6F8L - chains D and E of the 18 polymer chains in the assembly; structure by electron microscopy, 8.00 A resolution (low resolution: residue-level contacts below are approximate; hydrogen-bond / salt-bridge calls are withheld).

Chain D (and E):
Protein: Type IV pilus assembly protein PilF
Source organism: Thermus thermophilus (strain HB8 / ATCC 27634 / DSM 579)
Notes: chain E of this document is another copy of the same molecule, construct and numbering; everything in this record applies to it too
UniProt: Q5SLC9 (Q5SLC9_THET8); residues 1-889 here = UniProt positions 1-889
Amino-acid sequence (913 residues; numbered 1 to 913; the number before each row is that of its first residue):
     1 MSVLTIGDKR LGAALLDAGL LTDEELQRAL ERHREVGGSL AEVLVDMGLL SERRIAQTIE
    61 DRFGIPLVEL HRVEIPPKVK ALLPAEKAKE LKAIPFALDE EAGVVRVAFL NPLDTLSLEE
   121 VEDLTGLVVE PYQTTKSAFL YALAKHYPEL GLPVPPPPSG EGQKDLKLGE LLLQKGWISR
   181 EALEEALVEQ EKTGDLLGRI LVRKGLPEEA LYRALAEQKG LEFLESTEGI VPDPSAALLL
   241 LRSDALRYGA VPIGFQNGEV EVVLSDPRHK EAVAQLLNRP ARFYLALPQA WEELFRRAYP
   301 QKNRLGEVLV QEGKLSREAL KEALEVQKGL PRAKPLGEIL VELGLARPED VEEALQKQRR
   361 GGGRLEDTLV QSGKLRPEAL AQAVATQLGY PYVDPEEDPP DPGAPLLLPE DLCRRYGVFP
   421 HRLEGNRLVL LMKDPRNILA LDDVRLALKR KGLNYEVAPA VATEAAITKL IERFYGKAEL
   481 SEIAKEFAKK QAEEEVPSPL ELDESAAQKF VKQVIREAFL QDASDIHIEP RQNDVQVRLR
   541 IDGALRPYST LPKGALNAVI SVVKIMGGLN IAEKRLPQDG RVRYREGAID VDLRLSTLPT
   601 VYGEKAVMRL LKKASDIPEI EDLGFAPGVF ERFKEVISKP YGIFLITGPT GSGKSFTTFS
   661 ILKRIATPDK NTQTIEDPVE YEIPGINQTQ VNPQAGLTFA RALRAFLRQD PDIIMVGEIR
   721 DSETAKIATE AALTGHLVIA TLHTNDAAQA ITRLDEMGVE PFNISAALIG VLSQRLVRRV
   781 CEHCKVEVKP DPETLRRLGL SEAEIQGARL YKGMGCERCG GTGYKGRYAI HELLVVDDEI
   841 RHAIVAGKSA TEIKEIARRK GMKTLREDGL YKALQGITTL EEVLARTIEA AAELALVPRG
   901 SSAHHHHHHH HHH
Not modelled in the structure: 1-504, 889-913
Sequence notes: expression tag (890-913)
Swiss-Prot annotation at these positions:
  - binding site (ATP): Gly651 to Phe656
  - binding site (Zn(2+)): Cys781, Cys784, Cys816, Cys819

Interface between chain D and chain E:
Residue-residue contacts (58):
  Tyr641(D) - Thr650(E)
  Thr667(D) - Arg538(E)
  Pro668(D) - Arg538(E)
  Pro668(D) - Leu545(E)
  Asp669(D) - Leu545(E)
  Lys670(D) - Arg538(E)
  Lys670(D) - Leu545(E)
  Asn671(D) - His527(E)
  Asn671(D) - Arg538(E)
  Asn671(D) - Leu545(E)
  Asn671(D) - Lys605(E)
  Asn671(D) - Val607(E)
  Thr672(D) - Lys605(E)
  Gln673(D) - Leu598(E)
  Gln673(D) - Thr600(E)
  Gln673(D) - Lys605(E)
  Glu682(D) - Tyr602(E)
  Ile686(D) - Tyr602(E)
  Asn687(D) - Pro530(E)
  Asn687(D) - Thr600(E)
  Asn687(D) - Lys605(E)
  Gln688(D) - Thr600(E)
  Gln688(D) - Val601(E)
  Gln688(D) - Tyr602(E)
  Thr689(D) - Leu598(E)
  Thr689(D) - Pro599(E)
  Thr689(D) - Thr600(E)
  Gln690(D) - Arg575(E)
  Asn692(D) - Arg575(E)
  Ala695(D) - Arg575(E)
  Ala695(D) - Leu576(E)
  Gly696(D) - Leu576(E)
  Leu697(D) - Arg575(E)
  Leu697(D) - Leu576(E)
  Leu697(D) - Pro577(E)
  Leu697(D) - Leu598(E)
  Arg701(D) - Leu576(E)
  Arg701(D) - Pro577(E)
  Ala702(D) - Leu598(E)
  Ala705(D) - Pro577(E)
  Ala705(D) - Thr597(E)
  Ala705(D) - Leu598(E)
  Phe706(D) - Leu598(E)
  Arg708(D) - Asp579(E)
  Arg708(D) - Ser596(E)
  Gln709(D) - His527(E)
  Gln709(D) - Ser596(E)
  Gln709(D) - Thr597(E)
  Gln709(D) - Lys605(E)
  Gln709(D) - Ala606(E)
  Gln709(D) - Val607(E)
  Asp710(D) - Asp525(E)
  Asp710(D) - Arg540(E)
  Asp710(D) - Arg609(E)
  Asp710(D) - Thr650(E)
  Pro711(D) - Arg540(E)
  Asp712(D) - Arg540(E)
  Gly735(D) - Thr650(E)
Other interface residues (no listed pair), chain D (31 interface residues in all): Val679, Pro684, Gly685
Other interface residues (no listed pair), chain E (26 interface residues in all): Glu529, Arg531, Gln532, Ala544

In short:
Chain D and chain E form an interface of 31 and 26 residues respectively. From UniProt: 6 ATP-binding residues
and 4 Zn2+-binding residues on chain D.
Chain D and chain E are both Type IV pilus assembly protein PilF (Thermus thermophilus (strain HB8 / ATCC
27634 / DSM 579)); the structure, Thermus thermophilus PilF ATPase (AMPPNP-bound form), was determined by
electron microscopy, deposited together with 5OIU and 6EJF.
